Entry 8VDU (X-ray diffraction, 3.50 A resolution); this record covers chains B and C of the 12 polymer chains in the assembly.

# Chain B
Molecule: MHC class II HLA-DQ-beta-1
Source organism: Homo sapiens
UniProtKB: O19707 (O19707_HUMAN); residues 1-192 here = UniProt positions 1-192
Chain sequence (192 residues; each row starts with the number of its first residue):
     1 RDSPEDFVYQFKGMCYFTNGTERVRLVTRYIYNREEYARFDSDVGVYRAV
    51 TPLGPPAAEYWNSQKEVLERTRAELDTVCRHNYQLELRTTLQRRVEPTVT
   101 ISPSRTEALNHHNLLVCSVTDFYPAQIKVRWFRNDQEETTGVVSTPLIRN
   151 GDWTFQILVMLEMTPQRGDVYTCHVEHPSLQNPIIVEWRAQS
Disordered / not traced: 1-2, 105-110, 163-166, 192
Cystine bridges: Cys-15/Cys-79, Cys-117/Cys-173

# Chain C
Molecule: Hybrid insulin peptide (HIP; InsC8-15-IAPP74-80)
Source organism: Homo sapiens
Chain sequence (15 residues; numbered 0 to 14; the number before each row is that of its first residue; numbering starts at 0):
     0 GQVELGGGNAVEVCK
Disordered / not traced: 0

# Interface between chain B and chain C
Contacting residue pairs (24):
  Tyr-9(B) with Glu-11(C)
  Phe-11(B) with Gly-6(C); Gly-7(C); Asn-8(C)
  Tyr-30(B) with Asn-8(C); Ala-9(C), hydrogen bond (side chain-backbone)
  Tyr-37(B) with Glu-11(C), hydrogen bond
  Ala-57(B) with Glu-11(C)
  Tyr-60(B) with Val-12(C), hydrophobic
  Trp-61(B) with Ala-9(C); Val-10(C), hydrogen bond (side chain-backbone); Glu-11(C)
  Glu-74(B) with Gly-6(C); Gly-7(C)
  Thr-77(B) with Leu-4(C)
  Val-78(B) with Leu-4(C), hydrophobic; Gly-5(C); Gly-6(C)
  His-81(B) with Gln-1(C); Val-2(C), hydrogen bond (side chain-backbone)
  Asn-82(B) with Glu-3(C); Leu-4(C), hydrogen bond (side chain-backbone)
  Leu-85(B) with Gln-1(C)
  Glu-86(B) with Glu-3(C)
Interface residues without a listed pair, chain B (16 interface residues in all): Tyr-47, Val-67

# In short
The interface between chain B and chain C involves 16 residues on one side and 12 on the other; the contacts
include 5 hydrogen bonds. Polar pairs include Tyr-30(B)/Ala-9(C), Tyr-37(B)/Glu-11(C) and Trp-61(B)/Val-10(C).
Here chain B is MHC class II HLA-DQ-beta-1 and chain C is Hybrid insulin peptide (HIP; InsC8-15-IAPP74-80),
both from Homo sapiens. Entry 8VDU (Crystal structure of hybrid insulin peptide (InsC8-15-IAPP74-80) bound to
HLA-DQ8) was determined by X-ray diffraction together with 8VCX, 8VCY, 8VD0, 8VD2 and 8VDD from the same
study.
